PDB entry 8EC0 | electron microscopy, 3.30 A resolution | chains P and U of the 30 polymer chains in the assembly

Chain P:
Protein: Cytochrome c oxidase subunit 2
Organism: Saccharomyces cerevisiae
Notes: EC 7.1.1.9
UniProt: P00410 (COX2_YEAST); residues 1-251 here = UniProt positions 1-251
Amino-acid sequence (251 residues; row label = number of the first residue in the row):
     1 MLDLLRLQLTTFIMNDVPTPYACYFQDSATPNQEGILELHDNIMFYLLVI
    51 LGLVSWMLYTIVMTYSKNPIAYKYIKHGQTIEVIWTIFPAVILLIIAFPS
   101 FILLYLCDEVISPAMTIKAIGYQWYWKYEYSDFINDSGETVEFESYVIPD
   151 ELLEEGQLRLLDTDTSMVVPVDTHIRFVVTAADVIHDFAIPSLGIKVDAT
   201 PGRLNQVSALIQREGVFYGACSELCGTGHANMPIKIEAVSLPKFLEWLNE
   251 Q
Not modelled in the structure: 1-15
UniProt features mapped onto this chain:
  - binding site (Cu cation): His186, Cys221, Glu223, Cys225, His229, Met232
  - binding site (Mg(2+)): Glu223
  - site: Asn15, Asp16 (Cleavage)
Metal / ion sites: dinuclear copper ion site 1: His186, Cys221, Cys225, Met232; dinuclear copper ion site 2: Cys221, Cys225, His229
Small-molecule neighbours: heme a (HEA): Ile50, Pro89, Ile92, Leu93

Chain U:
Protein: Cytochrome c oxidase subunit 12, mitochondrial
Organism: Saccharomyces cerevisiae
UniProt: Q01519 (COX12_YEAST); residues 1-83 here = UniProt positions 1-83
Amino-acid sequence (83 residues; row label = number of the first residue in the row):
     1 MADQENSPLHTVGFDARFPQQNQTKHCWQSYVDYHKCVNMKGEDFAPCKV
    51 FWKTYNALCPLDWIEKWDDQREKGIFAGDINSD
Not modelled in the structure: 1-6
UniProt features mapped onto this chain:
  - motif: Cys27 to Cys37 (Cx9C motif), Cys48 to Cys59 (Cx10C motif)
  - modified residue: Ser82 (Phosphoserine)
Cystine bridges: Cys27-Cys59, Cys37-Cys48

Chain P / chain U interface:
Contacting residue pairs (40; chain P residue first):
  Asp108(P) - Gln21(U)
  Glu109(P) - Phe14(U)
  Val110(P) - Phe14(U)
  Val110(P) - Asp15(U)
  Ile111(P) - Phe14(U)  hydrophobic
  Ser112(P) - Leu9(U)  hydrogen bond (side chain-backbone)
  Ser112(P) - His10(U)
  Ser112(P) - Gly13(U)
  Pro113(P) - Thr11(U)  hydrogen bond (backbone-side chain)
  Pro113(P) - Gly13(U)
  Ala114(P) - Ser7(U)
  Ala114(P) - Leu9(U)  hydrophobic
  Ala114(P) - Thr11(U)  hydrogen bond (backbone-side chain)
  Met115(P) - Ser7(U)
  Thr116(P) - Ala57(U)  hydrogen bond (side chain-backbone)
  Lys118(P) - Pro60(U)
  Ser131(P) - Asn56(U)
  Asp132(P) - Lys53(U)  salt bridge
  Asp132(P) - Ala57(U)
  Asp172(P) - Leu9(U)
  Thr173(P) - Ser7(U)
  Thr173(P) - Leu9(U)
  His174(P) - Leu9(U)
  Arg176(P) - Asp15(U)
  Arg176(P) - Leu58(U)
  Val178(P) - Leu58(U)
  Val178(P) - Pro60(U)  hydrophobic
  Arg203(P) - Thr24(U)
  Leu204(P) - Asn22(U)
  Leu204(P) - Gln23(U)  hydrogen bond (backbone-backbone)
  Leu204(P) - Thr24(U)
  Leu204(P) - Pro60(U)  hydrophobic
  Asn205(P) - Gln21(U)
  Gln206(P) - Phe18(U)
  Gln206(P) - Gln20(U)
  Gln206(P) - Gln21(U)  hydrogen bond (backbone-backbone)
  Gln206(P) - Gln23(U)
  Gln206(P) - Leu58(U)
  Val207(P) - Gln21(U)
  Leu210(P) - Leu9(U)  hydrophobic
Also at the interface, not in a pair above, chain P (24 interface residues in all): Ser208
Also at the interface, not in a pair above, chain U (21 interface residues in all): Val12, Pro19, Leu61

Overview:
The interface between chain P and chain U involves 24 residues on one side and 21 on the other; the contacts
include 6 hydrogen bonds and 1 salt bridge. Among the polar pairs are Asp132(P)-Lys53(U), Ser112(P)-Leu9(U)
and Pro113(P)-Thr11(U). Bound to chain P: heme a.
Here chain P is Cytochrome c oxidase subunit 2 and chain U is Cytochrome c oxidase subunit 12, mitochondrial,
both from Saccharomyces cerevisiae. Entry 8EC0 (III2IV respiratory supercomplex from Saccharomyces cerevisiae
cardiolipin-lacking mutant) was determined by electron microscopy, deposited together with 8E7S.
